PDB entry 8Y1S | X-ray diffraction, 1.52 A resolution | chain A

[Chain A]
Molecule: Lysozyme C
Organism: Gallus gallus
Notes: EC 3.2.1.17
Reference sequence: P00698 (LYSC_CHICK); residues 1-129 here correspond to UniProt positions 19-147 (UniProt number = residue number + 18)
Sequence (129 residues; numbered 1 to 129; the number before each row is that of its first residue):
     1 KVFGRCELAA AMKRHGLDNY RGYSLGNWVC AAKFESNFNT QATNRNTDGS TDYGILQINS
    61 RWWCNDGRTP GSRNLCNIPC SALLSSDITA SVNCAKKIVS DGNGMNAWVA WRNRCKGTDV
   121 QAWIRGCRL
Cystine bridges: C6-C127, C30-C115, C64-C80, C76-C94
UniProt features mapped onto this chain:
  - active site: E35, D52
  - binding site (substrate): D101

[In short]
UniProt lists active-site residues E35 and D52 and substrate-binding residue D101.
Chain A is Lysozyme C (Gallus gallus); the structure, in situ room temperature Laue crystallography, was
determined by X-ray diffraction (same publication as 8Y1R).
